PDB entry 2ONG | X-ray diffraction, 2.70 A resolution | chains A and B

Chain A (and B):
Name: 4S-limonene synthase
From: Mentha spicata
Notes: chain B of this document is another copy of the same molecule, construct and numbering; everything in this record applies to it too
UniProt: Q40322 (Q40322_MENSP); residues 57-599 here = UniProt positions 57-599
Sequence (543 residues; each row starts with the number of its first residue):
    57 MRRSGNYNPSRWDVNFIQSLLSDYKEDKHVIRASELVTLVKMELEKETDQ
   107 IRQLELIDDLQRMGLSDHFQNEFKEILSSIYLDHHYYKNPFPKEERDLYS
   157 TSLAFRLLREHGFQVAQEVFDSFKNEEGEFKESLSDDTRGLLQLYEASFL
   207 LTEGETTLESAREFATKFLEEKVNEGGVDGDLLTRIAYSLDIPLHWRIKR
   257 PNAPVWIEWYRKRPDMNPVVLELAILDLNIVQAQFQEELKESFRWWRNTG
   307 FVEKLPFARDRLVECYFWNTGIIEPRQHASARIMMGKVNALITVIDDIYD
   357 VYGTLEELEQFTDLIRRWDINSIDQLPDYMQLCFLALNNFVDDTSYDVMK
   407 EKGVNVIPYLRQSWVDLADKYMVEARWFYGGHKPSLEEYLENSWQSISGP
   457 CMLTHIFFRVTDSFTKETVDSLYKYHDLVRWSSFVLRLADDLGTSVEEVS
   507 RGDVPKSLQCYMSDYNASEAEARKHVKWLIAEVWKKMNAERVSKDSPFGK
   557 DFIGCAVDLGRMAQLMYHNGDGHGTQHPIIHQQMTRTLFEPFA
Construct notes: engineered mutation Met-57 (Glu in Q40322)
Bound ions: Mn2+ site 1: Asp-352, Asp-356 (together with 2-fluorolinalyl diphosphate); Mn2+ site 2: Asp-496, Thr-500 (together with 2-fluorolinalyl diphosphate)
Small-molecule neighbours: 2-fluorolinalyl diphosphate (F3P; (3S)-2-fluoro-3,7-dimethylocta-1,6-dien-3-yl trihydrogen diphosphate): Arg-315, Cys-321, Trp-324, Asn-345, Ile-348, Thr-349, Asp-352, Asp-356, Tyr-427, Glu-430, Ile-453, Ser-454, Met-458, Arg-493, Asp-496, Thr-500, Asp-509, Lys-512, Tyr-573, His-579
From the paper describing this entry:
  - contacts within the chain: Arg-58/Glu-363 (salt bridge), Arg-59/Tyr-435 (hydrogen bond), Arg-59/Val-357 (backbone contact)
  - binding site for 2-fluorolinalyl diphosphate: Arg-315, Asp-496

Interface between chain A and chain B:
Residue-residue contacts - 43 pairs, chain A then chain B:
  Glu-297(A) with Arg-300(B), salt bridge
  Arg-300(A) with Glu-297(B), salt bridge; Arg-300(B)
  Asn-304(A) with Tyr-402(B); Lys-406(B)
  Thr-305(A) with Tyr-402(B), hydrogen bond (backbone-side chain)
  Phe-307(A) with Tyr-402(B)
  Lys-310(A) with Lys-406(B), hydrogen bond (side chain-backbone)
  Ile-376(A) with Ile-413(B); Arg-417(B)
  Asn-377(A) with Arg-417(B)
  Ile-379(A) with Asn-411(B)
  Asp-380(A) with Asn-411(B)
  Gln-387(A) with Met-405(B)
  Leu-388(A) with Tyr-402(B); Met-405(B), hydrophobic
  Leu-391(A) with Asp-398(B); Tyr-402(B), hydrophobic; Met-405(B), hydrophobic
  Ala-392(A) with Tyr-402(B)
  Asn-394(A) with Asp-398(B), hydrogen bond
  Asn-395(A) with Asp-398(B), hydrogen bond (side chain-backbone); Asp-399(B); Tyr-402(B)
  Asp-398(A) with Asn-394(B); Asn-395(B); Asp-398(B)
  Asp-399(A) with Asn-395(B)
  Tyr-402(A) with Asn-304(B); Thr-305(B), hydrogen bond (side chain-backbone); Phe-307(B); Leu-388(B), hydrophobic; Leu-391(B), hydrophobic; Ala-392(B), hydrophobic; Asn-395(B)
  Met-405(A) with Gln-387(B); Leu-388(B)
  Lys-406(A) with Asn-304(B); Lys-310(B), hydrogen bond (backbone-side chain)
  Asn-411(A) with Ile-379(B); Asp-380(B), hydrogen bond
  Ile-413(A) with Ile-376(B)
  Arg-417(A) with Ile-376(B)
Other interface residues (no listed pair), chain A (27 interface residues in all): Ser-401, Asp-403, Gly-409
Other interface residues (no listed pair), chain B (28 interface residues in all): Asn-377, Asp-384, Ser-401, Asp-403, Glu-407

In short:
27 residues of chain A and 28 residues of chain B are in contact, with 7 hydrogen bonds and 2 salt bridges.
Polar pairs include Glu-297(A)/Arg-300(B), Thr-305(A)/Tyr-402(B) and Lys-310(A)/Lys-406(B). From the paper: a
binding site for 2-fluorolinalyl diphosphate at Arg-315(A) and Asp-496(A); contacts within the chain involving
Arg-58(A), Glu-363(A) and Arg-59(A) among others.
Both chains are 4S-limonene synthase (Mentha spicata). Entry 2ONG (Crystal Structure of of limonene synthase
with 2-fluorogeranyl diphosphate (FGPP) ezymatically converted to 2-fluorolinalyl diphosphate (FLPP)) was
determined by X-ray diffraction, deposited together with 2ONH.
